Entry 9KAK (electron microscopy, 3.10 A resolution); this record covers chains E and F of the 8 polymer chains in the assembly.

[Chain E (and F)]
Name: Large T antigen
Source organism: Betapolyomavirus macacae
Notes: EC 5.6.2.4; chain F of this document is another copy of the same molecule, construct and numbering; everything in this record applies to it too
Reference sequence: P03070 (LT_SV40); numbering as in UniProt (aligned over 266-627)
Amino-acid sequence (362 residues; row label = number of the first residue in the row):
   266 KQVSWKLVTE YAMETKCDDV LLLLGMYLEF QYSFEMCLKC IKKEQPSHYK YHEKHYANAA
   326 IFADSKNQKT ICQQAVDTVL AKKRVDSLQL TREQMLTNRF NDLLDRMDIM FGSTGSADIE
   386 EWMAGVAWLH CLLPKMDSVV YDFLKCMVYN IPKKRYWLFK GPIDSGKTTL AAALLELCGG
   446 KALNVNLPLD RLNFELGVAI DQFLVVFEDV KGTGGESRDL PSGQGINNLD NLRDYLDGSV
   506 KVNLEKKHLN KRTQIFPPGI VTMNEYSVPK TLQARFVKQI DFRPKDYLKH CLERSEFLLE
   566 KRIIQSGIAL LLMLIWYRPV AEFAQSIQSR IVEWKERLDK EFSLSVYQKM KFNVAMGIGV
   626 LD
Bound ions: Mg2+: T433 (together with AMP-PNP)
Residues lining bound ligands:
  - AMP-PNP, molecule 1: W393, L397, P427, I428, D429, S430, G431, K432, T433, T434, N529, R548, P549, K550, L553, L557, L564, I569
  - AMP-PNP, molecule 2: K418, R498, D499
Reported in the primary citation:
  - binding site for the 15-nt DNA strand: R456, K512, H513
  - binding site for AMP-PNP: K418, R540

[Chain E / chain F interface]
Residue-residue contacts (29; chain E residue first):
  D283(E) - N515(F)
  D284(E) - R349(F)  salt bridge
  D284(E) - R517(F)
  V285(E) - L514(F)  hydrophobic
  L286(E) - D342(F)
  L286(E) - A346(F)
  L286(E) - L514(F)  hydrophobic
  L286(E) - R517(F)
  L287(E) - L353(F)  hydrophobic
  G290(E) - A346(F)
  G290(E) - V350(F)
  M291(E) - V350(F)
  L293(E) - T343(F)
  E294(E) - V350(F)
  E294(E) - Q354(F)
  K304(E) - Q354(F)  hydrogen bond
  Q310(E) - Q354(F)
  D329(E) - K271(F)  salt bridge
  S330(E) - Q339(F)  hydrogen bond (backbone-side chain)
  K331(E) - Q267(F)
  K331(E) - W270(F)
  K331(E) - Q339(F)
  Q333(E) - Q339(F)
  K334(E) - D342(F)  salt bridge
  K334(E) - H513(F)
  E561(E) - K419(F)  salt bridge
  E565(E) - I416(F)
  R567(E) - P417(F)  hydrogen bond (side chain-backbone)
  R567(E) - K418(F)
Interface residues without a listed pair, chain E (23 interface residues in all): L289, A328, N332, K512
Interface residues without a listed pair, chain F (21 interface residues in all): L345, D455

[Summary]
The interface between chain E and chain F involves 23 residues on one side and 21 on the other, with 3
hydrogen bonds and 4 salt bridges. Among the polar pairs are D284(E)-R349(F), D329(E)-K271(F) and
K334(E)-D342(F). The paper reports a binding site for the 15-nt DNA strand at R456(E), K512(E) and H513(E); a
binding site for AMP-PNP at K418(E) and R540(E).
Both chains are Large T antigen (Betapolyomavirus macacae). Entry 9KAK (CryoEM structure of LTag bound to SV40
AT half origin DNA) was determined by electron microscopy, deposited together with 9EVH, 9EVP, 9F3T, 9F3U,
9F5I, 9F73 and 14 further entries.
